PDB entry 1K4O | X-ray diffraction, 1.10 A resolution | chain A

# Chain A
Molecule: 3,4-Dihydroxy-2-Butanone 4-Phosphate Synthase
From: Magnaporthe grisea
Notes: EC 5.4.99.-
UniProt: Q8TG90 (Q8TG90_MAGGR); residues 1-233 here = UniProt positions 1-233
Sequence (233 residues; numbered 1 to 233; the number before each row is that of its first residue):
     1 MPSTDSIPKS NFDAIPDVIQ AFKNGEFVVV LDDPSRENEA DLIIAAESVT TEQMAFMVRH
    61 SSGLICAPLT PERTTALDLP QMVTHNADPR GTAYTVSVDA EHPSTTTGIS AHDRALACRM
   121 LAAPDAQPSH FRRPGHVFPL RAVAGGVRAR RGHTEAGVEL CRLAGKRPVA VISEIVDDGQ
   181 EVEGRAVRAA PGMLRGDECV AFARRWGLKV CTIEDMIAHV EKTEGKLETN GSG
Disordered / not traced: 1-11, 228-233
Bound ions: Mn2+: E37, H153 (together with glycerol, sulfate ion)
Curated features (UniProtKB/Swiss-Prot):
  - binding site (Mg(2+)): E37, H153
  - binding site (Mn(2+)): E37, H153
  - binding site (D-ribulose 5-phosphate): D41, T92, R150 to T154
  - site (Essential for catalytic activity): H136, E174
  - modified residue: C66 (S-glutathionyl cysteine)

# Summary
The Mn2+ site is built by E37 and H153. UniProt lists Mg2+-binding residues E37 and H153, Mn2+-binding
residues E37 and H153 and 7 D-ribulose 5-phosphate-binding residues.
Chain A is 3,4-Dihydroxy-2-Butanone 4-Phosphate Synthase (Magnaporthe grisea); the structure, Crystal
Structure of 3,4-dihydroxy-2-butanone 4-phosphate synthase in complex with one Manganese, and a glycerol, was
determined by X-ray diffraction together with 1K49, 1K4I, 1K4L and 1K4P from the same study.
